8PPU - chains P and A of the 7 polymer chains in the assembly; structure by electron microscopy, 3.02 A resolution.

Chain P:
Molecule: 21-nt DNA strand
Sequence (21 nucleotides; numbered 1 to 21; the number before each row is that of its first residue):
     1 CGCCGGGCCGAGCCGTXXXXX
Not modelled in the structure: 1-2
Modified / non-standard residues: GS (guanosine-5'-thio-monophosphate) at position 17, C7R (2'-deoxy-5'-O-thiophosphonocytidine) at position 18, PST (thymidine-5'-thiophosphate) at position 19, PST (thymidine-5'-thiophosphate) at position 20, PST (thymidine-5'-thiophosphate) at position 21
Metal / ion sites: Mg2+: PST_21 (shared with Asp360(A), Asp404(A) of chain A)

Chain A:
Name: DNA polymerase II small subunit
Source organism: Pyrococcus abyssi GE5
UniProt: Q9V2F3 (DP2S_PYRAB); numbering as in UniProt (aligned over 2-619)
Amino-acid sequence (662 residues; numbered -42 to 619; the number before each row is that of its first residue; numbers below 1 keep their minus sign (Met-42 is residue -42)):
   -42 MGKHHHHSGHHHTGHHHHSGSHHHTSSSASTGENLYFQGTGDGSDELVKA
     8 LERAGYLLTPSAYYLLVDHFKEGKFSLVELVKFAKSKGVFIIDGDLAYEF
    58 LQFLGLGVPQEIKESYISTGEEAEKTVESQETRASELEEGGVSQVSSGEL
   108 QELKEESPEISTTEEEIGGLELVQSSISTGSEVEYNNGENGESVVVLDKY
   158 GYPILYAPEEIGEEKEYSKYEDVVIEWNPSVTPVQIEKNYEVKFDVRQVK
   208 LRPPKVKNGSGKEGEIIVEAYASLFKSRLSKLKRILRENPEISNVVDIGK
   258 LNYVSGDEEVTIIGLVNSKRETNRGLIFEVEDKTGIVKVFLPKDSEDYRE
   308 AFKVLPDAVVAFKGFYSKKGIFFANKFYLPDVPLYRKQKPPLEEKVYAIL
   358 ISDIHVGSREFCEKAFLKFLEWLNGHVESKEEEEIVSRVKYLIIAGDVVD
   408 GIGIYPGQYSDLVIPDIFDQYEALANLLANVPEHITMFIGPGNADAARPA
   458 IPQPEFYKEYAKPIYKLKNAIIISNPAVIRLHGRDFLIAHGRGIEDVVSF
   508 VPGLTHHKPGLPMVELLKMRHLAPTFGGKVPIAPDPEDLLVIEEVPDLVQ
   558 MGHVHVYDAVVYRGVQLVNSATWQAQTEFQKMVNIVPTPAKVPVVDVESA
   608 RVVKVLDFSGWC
Not modelled in the structure: -42 to 172
Sequence notes: initiating methionine (-42); expression tag (-41 to 1); engineered mutation Ala451 (His in Q9V2F3)
Disulfide bonds: Cys369-Cys619
Metal / ion sites: Mg2+ site 1: Asp360, Asp404 (shared with PST_21(P) of chain P); Mg2+ site 2: Asp404, Asn450
What the authors report for this chain:
  - binding site for the 21-nt DNA strand (chain P): Tyr412, Pro413, His560, Phe586
  - Mg2+ coordination: Asp360, His362, Asp404, Asn450, His497, His560, His562
  - mutagenesis - Y412A/R499A/F586A, H451A: abolished catalytic activity
  - mutagenesis - Y412A, F586A: decreased catalytic activity on ssDNA
  - mutagenesis - Y412A, F586A: decreased catalytic activity on P/T
  - mutagenesis - P413A: unchanged catalytic activity
  - specificity-determining residues: Gly403 to Asp423, Ser577 to Ala597

Chain P / chain A interface:
Residue-residue contacts - 15 pairs, chain P then chain A:
  C7R_18(P) - Pro413(A)  base contact
  PST_19(P) - Ile411(A)  sugar contact
  PST_19(P) - Tyr412(A)  sugar contact
  PST_19(P) - Pro413(A)  sugar contact
  PST_20(P) - Tyr412(A)  sugar contact
  PST_20(P) - Thr584(A)  base contact
  PST_20(P) - Phe586(A)  base contact
  PST_21(P) - His362(A)  salt bridge to the phosphate
  PST_21(P) - Asn450(A)  base contact
  PST_21(P) - His513(A)  base contact
  PST_21(P) - His560(A)  phosphate contact
  PST_21(P) - Val561(A)  hydrogen bond to the phosphate
  PST_21(P) - His562(A)  salt bridge to the phosphate
  PST_21(P) - Gln587(A)  sugar contact
  PST_21(P) - Ile592(A)  base contact
Interface residues without a listed pair, chain A (15 interface residues in all): Asp360, Asp404

Summary:
4 residues of chain P face 15 of chain A across their interface; the contacts include 1 hydrogen bond and 2
salt bridges. Among the polar pairs are PST_21(P)-Val561(A), PST_21(P)-His362(A) and PST_21(P)-His562(A). The
paper reports a binding site for the 21-nt DNA strand (chain P) at Tyr412(A), Pro413(A) and His560(A) among
others; Y412A/R499A/F586A and H451A of chain A abolish catalytic activity; 5 substitutions were tested in all.
Chain P is a 21-nt DNA strand and chain A is DNA polymerase II small subunit (Pyrococcus abyssi GE5); the
structure, Pyrococcus abyssi DNA polymerase D (PolD) in its editing mode bound to a primer/template substrate
containing ..., was determined by electron microscopy together with 8PPT and 8PPV from the same study.
